2JBG - chains A and D of the 4 polymer chains in the assembly; structure by X-ray diffraction, 2.20 A resolution.

# Chain A
Name: Colicin-E7 immunity protein
Source organism: Escherichia coli
Notes: EC 3.1.-.-
UniProtKB: Q03708 (IMM7_ECOLI); numbering as in UniProt (aligned over 1-87)
Chain sequence (87 residues; numbered 1 to 87; the number before each row is that of its first residue):
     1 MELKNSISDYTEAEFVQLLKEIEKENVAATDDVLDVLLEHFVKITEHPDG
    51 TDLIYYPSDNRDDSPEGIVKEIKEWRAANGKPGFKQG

# Chain D
Name: Colicin E7
Source organism: Escherichia coli
Notes: EC 3.1.-.-; fragment: nuclease domain, residues 446-576
UniProtKB: Q47112 (CEA7_ECOLI); numbering as in UniProt (aligned over 446-576)
Chain sequence (131 residues; row label = number of the first residue in the row):
   446 KRNKPGKATGKGKPVNNKWLNNAGKDLGSPVPDRIANKLRDKEFKSFDDF
   496 RKKFWEEVSKDPELSKQFSRNNNDRMKVGKAPKTRTQDVSGKRTSFELHH
   546 EKPISQNGGVYDMDAISVVTPKRHIDIHRGK
Disordered / not traced: 446-447, 547-554
Sequence notes: engineered mutation A560 (Asn in Q47112)
Curated features (UniProtKB/Swiss-Prot):
  - binding site (Zn(2+)): H544, H569, H573
Bound ions: Zn2+: H544, H569, H573 (together with sulfate ion)
From the paper describing this entry:
  - mutagenesis - H545Q, N560A, H573A, H573E: decreased catalytic activity
  - mutagenesis - N560A: unchanged binding to DNA
  - binding site for sulfate ion: H545
  - catalytic residues: H545 (citing earlier work)
  - mutagenesis - H545A, H545E: abolished catalytic activity
  - mutagenesis - H573A (73.3(x0.1) degC), H573E (76.8(+0.2) degC), H573N, H573Q: decreased stability
  - mutagenesis - H573N, H573Q: abolished binding to Zn2+ (proposed by the authors, not directly observed)

# Chain A / chain D interface
Pairs across the interface (7):
  E12(A) - K522(D)  salt bridge
  V16(A) - K522(D)
  K20(A) - D519(D)  salt bridge
  P65(A) - D519(D)
  E66(A) - N518(D)
  E66(A) - D519(D)
  E66(A) - K522(D)
Other interface residues (no listed pair), chain A (7 interface residues in all): A13, V69
Other interface residues (no listed pair), chain D (4 interface residues in all): V523

# In short
The interface between chain A and chain D involves 7 residues on one side and 4 on the other, with 2 salt
bridges. Polar contacts include E12(A)-K522(D) and K20(A)-D519(D). The paper reports the catalytic residue
H545(D); H545Q, N560A and H573A of chain D, among others, reduce catalytic activity; 8 substitutions were
tested in all.
Chain A is Colicin-E7 immunity protein and chain D is Colicin E7, both from Escherichia coli; the structure,
crystal structure of the mutant N560A of the nuclease domain of ColE7 in complex with Im7, was determined by
X-ray diffraction (same publication as 2JAZ and 2JB0).
